7DOK - chains T and G of the 6 polymer chains in the assembly; structure by electron microscopy, 2.73 A resolution.

[Chain T]
Molecule: 24-nt RNA strand
Sequence (24 nucleotides; each row starts with the number of its first residue):
     7 CCCUAUAACU UAAUCUCACA UAGC

[Chain G]
Molecule: Non-structural protein 8
Source organism: Severe acute respiratory syndrome coronavirus 2
UniProt: P0DTD1 (R1AB_SARS2); residues 1-198 here correspond to UniProt positions 3943-4140 (UniProt number = residue number + 3942)
Sequence (199 residues; row label = number of the first residue in the row; numbering starts at 0):
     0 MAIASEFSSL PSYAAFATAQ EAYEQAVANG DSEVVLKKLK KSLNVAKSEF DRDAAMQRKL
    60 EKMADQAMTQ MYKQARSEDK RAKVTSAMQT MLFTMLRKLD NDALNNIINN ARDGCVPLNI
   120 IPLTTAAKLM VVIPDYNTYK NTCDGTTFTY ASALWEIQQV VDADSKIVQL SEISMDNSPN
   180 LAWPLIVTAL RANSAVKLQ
Unresolved in the structure: 0-5, 23-34, 192-198
Construct notes: initiating methionine (0)
UniProt features mapped onto this chain:
  - site: Gln198 (Cleavage)

[How chain T and chain G interact]
Contacting residue pairs (7):
  A19(T) - Lys61(G)  salt bridge to the phosphate
  A19(T) - Gln65(G)  sugar contact
  A28(T) - Asn43(G)  phosphate contact
  G29(T) - Lys40(G)  salt bridge to the phosphate
  G29(T) - Asn43(G)  phosphate contact
  G29(T) - Val44(G)  sugar contact
  C30(T) - Lys40(G)  salt bridge to the phosphate

[Overview]
4 residues of chain T and 5 residues of chain G are in contact; the contacts include 3 salt bridges. Polar
pairs include A19(T)-Lys61(G), G29(T)-Lys40(G) and C30(T)-Lys40(G).
Chain T is a 24-nt RNA strand and chain G is Non-structural protein 8 (Severe acute respiratory syndrome
coronavirus 2); the structure, Structure of COVID-19 RNA-dependent RNA polymerase (extended conformation)
bound to penciclovir, was determined by electron microscopy.
